Entry 1G68 (X-ray diffraction, 1.95 A resolution); this record covers chain A.

== Chain A ==
Molecule: Beta-lactamase pse-4
From: Pseudomonas aeruginosa
Notes: EC 3.5.2.6
UniProt: P16897 (BLP4_PSEAE); the author numbering skips numbers that UniProt does not, so the offset changes along the chain: 22-57 = UniProt 18-53; 59-238 = UniProt 54-233; 240-252 = UniProt 234-246; 254-295 = UniProt 247-288
Sequence (271 residues; numbered 22 to 295; 3 numbers in that range are skipped by the numbering (no residue carries them; nothing is unmodelled there); the number before each row is that of its first residue):
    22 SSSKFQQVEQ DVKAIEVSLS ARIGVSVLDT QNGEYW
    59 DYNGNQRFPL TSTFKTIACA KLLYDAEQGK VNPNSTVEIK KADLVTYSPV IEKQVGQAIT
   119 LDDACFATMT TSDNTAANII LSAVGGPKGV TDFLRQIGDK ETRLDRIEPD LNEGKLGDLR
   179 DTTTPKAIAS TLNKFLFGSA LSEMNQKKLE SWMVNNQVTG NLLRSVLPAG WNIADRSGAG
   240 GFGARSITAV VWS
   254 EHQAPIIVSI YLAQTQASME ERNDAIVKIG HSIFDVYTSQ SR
Not modelled in the structure: 22-23, 293-295
Swiss-Prot annotation at these positions:
  - active site: Ser-70 (Acyl-ester intermediate)
  - binding site (substrate): Arg-234 to Gly-236
Disulfide bonds: Cys-77/Cys-123

== Overview ==
UniProt lists active-site residue Ser-70 and 3 substrate-binding residues.
Chain A is Beta-lactamase pse-4 (Pseudomonas aeruginosa); the structure, Pse-4 carbenicillinase, wild type,
was determined by X-ray diffraction (same publication as 1G6A).
